Entry 2GC4 (X-ray diffraction, 1.90 A resolution); this record covers chains A and C of the 4 polymer chains in the assembly.

# Chain A
Molecule: Methylamine dehydrogenase heavy chain
From: Paracoccus denitrificans
Notes: EC 1.4.99.3
UniProtKB: P29894 (DHMH_PARDE); residues 1-386 here correspond to UniProt positions 32-417 (UniProt number = residue number + 31)
Sequence (386 residues; row label = number of the first residue in the row):
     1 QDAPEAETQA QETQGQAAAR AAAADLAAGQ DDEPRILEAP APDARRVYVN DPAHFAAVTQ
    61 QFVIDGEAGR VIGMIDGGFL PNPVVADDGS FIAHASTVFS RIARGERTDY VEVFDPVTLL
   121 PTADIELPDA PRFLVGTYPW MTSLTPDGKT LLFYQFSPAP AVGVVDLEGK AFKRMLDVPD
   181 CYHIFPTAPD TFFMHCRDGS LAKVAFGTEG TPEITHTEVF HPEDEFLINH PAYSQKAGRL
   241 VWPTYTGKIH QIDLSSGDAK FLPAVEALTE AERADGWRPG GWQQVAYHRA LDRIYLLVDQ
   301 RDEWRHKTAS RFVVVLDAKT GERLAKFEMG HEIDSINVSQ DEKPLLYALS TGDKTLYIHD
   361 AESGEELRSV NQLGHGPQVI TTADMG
Unresolved in the structure: 1-4
Cystine bridges: Cys181-Cys196

# Chain C
Molecule: Amicyanin
From: Paracoccus denitrificans
UniProtKB: P22364 (AMCY_PARDE); residues 1-105 here correspond to UniProt positions 27-131 (UniProt number = residue number + 26)
Sequence (105 residues; row label = number of the first residue in the row):
     1 DKATIPSESP FAAAEVADGA IVVDIAKMKY ETPELHVKVG DTVTWINREA MPHNVHFVAG
    61 VLGEAALKGP MMKKEQAYSL TFTEAGTYDY HCTPHPFMRG KVVVE
Metal / ion sites: Cu ion: His53, Cys92, His95, Met98

# How chain A and chain C interact
Residue-residue contacts - 9 pairs, chain A then chain C:
  Phe156(A) - Pro94(C)
  Phe156(A) - Pro96(C)
  Pro158(A) - Val58(C)  hydrophobic
  Pro158(A) - His91(C)  hydrogen bond (backbone-side chain)
  Pro160(A) - Arg99(C)
  Asp180(A) - Pro96(C)
  Asp180(A) - Phe97(C)
  Asp180(A) - Arg99(C)  salt bridge
  Arg197(A) - Phe97(C)
Also at the interface, not in a pair above, chain C (7 interface residues in all): His56

# In short
The interface between chain A and chain C involves 5 residues on one side and 7 on the other, with 1 hydrogen
bond and 1 salt bridge. Polar pairs include Asp180(A)-Arg99(C) and Pro158(A)-His91(C). His53(C), Cys92(C),
His95(C) and Met98(C) coordinate a Cu ion ion.
Here chain A is Methylamine dehydrogenase heavy chain and chain C is Amicyanin, both from Paracoccus
denitrificans. Entry 2GC4 (Structural comparison of the oxidized ternary electron transfer complex of
methylamine dehydrogenase, amicyanin and cytochrome c551i ...) was determined by X-ray diffraction.
